Entry 9MJ2 (electron microscopy, 2.58 A resolution); this record covers chains B and C of the 6 polymer chains in the assembly.

# Chain B (and C)
Protein: Pre-glycoprotein polyprotein GP complex
From: Lassa virus Josiah
Notes: chain C of this document is another copy of the same molecule, construct and numbering; everything in this record applies to it too
Reference sequence: P08669 (GLYC_LASSJ); numbering as in UniProt (aligned over 59-259)
Sequence (201 residues; numbered 59 to 259; the number before each row is that of its first residue):
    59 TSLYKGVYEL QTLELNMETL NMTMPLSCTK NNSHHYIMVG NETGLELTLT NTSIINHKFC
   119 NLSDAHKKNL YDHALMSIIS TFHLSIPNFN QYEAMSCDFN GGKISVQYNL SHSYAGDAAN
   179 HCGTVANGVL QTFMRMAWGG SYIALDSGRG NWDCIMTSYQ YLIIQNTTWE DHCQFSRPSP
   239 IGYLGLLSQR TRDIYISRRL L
Unresolved in the structure: 171-177, 199-205
Disulfide bonds: Cys86-Cys231, Cys118-Cys155, Cys180-Cys212
Covalently attached groups: glycan linked to Asn79, Asn109; N-acetylglucosamine (NAG) linked to Asn89, Asn99, Asn119, Asn167, Asn224
Swiss-Prot annotation at these positions:
  - site: Leu259 (Cleavage)
  - glycosylation (N-linked (GlcNAc...) asparagine): Asn79, Asn89, Asn99, Asn109, Asn119, Asn167, Asn224
  - mutagenesis: Ser60 (S60A: No effect on SSP cleavage)

# Chain B / chain C interface
Pairs across the interface (42):
  Asn148(B) with His124(C); Asn127(C), hydrogen bond; Tyr129(C), hydrogen bond
  Gln149(B) with His124(C); Lys125(C); Asn127(C)
  Glu151(B) with Lys125(C)
  Gly181(B) with His131(C)
  Thr249(B) with Arg248(C), hydrogen bond (backbone-side chain)
  Arg250(B) with Arg248(C), hydrogen bond (backbone-side chain)
  Asp251(B) with Arg248(C)
  Ile252(B) with Arg248(C), hydrogen bond (backbone-side chain)
  Tyr253(B) with His124(C); Tyr129(C); His131(C), hydrogen bond (side chain-backbone); Met134(C), hydrophobic; Ser135(C); Ser138(C)
  Ile254(B) with Leu120(C); His124(C), hydrogen bond (backbone-side chain); Ser138(C), hydrogen bond (backbone-side chain); Leu142(C), hydrophobic
  Ser255(B) with Leu120(C); His124(C)
  Arg256(B) with Leu120(C); Arg256(C)
  Arg257(B) with Lys116(C), hydrogen bond (side chain-backbone); Cys118(C); His141(C), hydrogen bond (backbone-side chain); Phe147(C); Tyr150(C), hydrogen bond (side chain-backbone); Met153(C), hydrogen bond (side chain-backbone)
  Leu258(B) with Phe147(C); Asn148(C); Tyr150(C), hydrophobic; Ser255(C)
  Leu259(B) with Leu142(C), hydrophobic; Ile252(C), hydrophobic; Tyr253(C); Ser255(C); Arg256(C), hydrogen bond (backbone-side chain); Leu259(C), hydrophobic
Also at the interface, not in a pair above, chain B (16 interface residues in all): Trp210
Also at the interface, not in a pair above, chain C (29 interface residues in all): Met80, Thr81, Phe117, Ser121, Ile137, Ile254

# In short
16 residues of chain B and 29 residues of chain C are in contact; the contacts include 13 hydrogen bonds.
Among the polar pairs are Asn148(B)-Asn127(C), Asn148(B)-Tyr129(C) and Thr249(B)-Arg248(C). From UniProt: one
mutagenesis site on chain B.
Both chains are Pre-glycoprotein polyprotein GP complex (Lassa virus Josiah). Entry 9MJ2 (Flag-tag Lassa virus
spike complex at pH 6.0) was determined by electron microscopy (same publication as 9R8U and 9MIY).
